Entry 3L73 (X-ray diffraction, 3.04 A resolution); this record covers chains C and D of the 20 polymer chains in the assembly.

== Chain C ==
Protein: Cytochrome B
From: Gallus gallus
Notes: EC 1.10.2.2
UniProt: P18946 (CYB_CHICK); numbering as in UniProt (aligned over 1-380)
Chain sequence (380 residues; each row starts with the number of its first residue):
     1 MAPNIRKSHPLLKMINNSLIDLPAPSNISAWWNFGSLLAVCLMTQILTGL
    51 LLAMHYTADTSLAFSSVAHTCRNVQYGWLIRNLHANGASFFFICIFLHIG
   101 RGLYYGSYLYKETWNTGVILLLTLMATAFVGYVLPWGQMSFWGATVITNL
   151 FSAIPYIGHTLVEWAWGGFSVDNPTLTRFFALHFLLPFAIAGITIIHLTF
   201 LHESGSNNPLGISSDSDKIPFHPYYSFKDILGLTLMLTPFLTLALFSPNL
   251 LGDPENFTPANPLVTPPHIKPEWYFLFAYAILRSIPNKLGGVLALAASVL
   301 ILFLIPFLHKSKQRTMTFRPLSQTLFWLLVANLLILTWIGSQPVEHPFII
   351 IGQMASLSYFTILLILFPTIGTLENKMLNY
Ion coordination: heme Fe site 1: H84, H183; heme Fe site 2: H98, H197
Residues lining bound ligands:
  - heme (HEM), molecule 1: W32, F34, G35, S36, L38, A39, F91, I95, H98, I99, R101, S107, Y108, Y110, T113, W114, G117, V118, L120, L121, I190, T194, H197, L198, L201, S206, N207
  - heme (HEM), molecule 2: L42, Q45, I46, G49, L50, L52, A53, Y56, V67, R81, H84, A85, A88, F91, L124, T127, A128, G131, Y132, L134, P135, F180, H183, F184, P187, I190, Y274
  - JZZ (4-[7-(3,3-dimethylbut-1-yn-1-yl)naphthalen-1-yl]-5-methoxy-2-methyl-2,4-dihydro-3H-1,2,4-triazol-3-one): M125, A128, F129, Y132, V133, M139, S140, G143, A144, I147, I269, K270, P271, E272, Y274, F275, A278, Y279, L295
  - UQ (Coenzyme Q10, (2Z,6E,10Z,14E,18E,22E,26Z)-isomer): S18, L19, L22, P23, A24, I28, W32, S36, A39, L198, L201, H202, S206, F221, Y225, D229
Swiss-Prot annotation at these positions:
  - binding site (heme b): H84, H98, H183, H197
  - binding site (a ubiquinone): H202

== Chain D ==
Protein: Mitochondrial cytochrome C1, heme protein
From: Gallus gallus
Notes: EC 1.10.2.2
UniProt: D0VX26 (D0VX26_CHICK); residues 1-241 here = UniProt positions 1-241
Chain sequence (241 residues; each row starts with the number of its first residue):
     1 GELELHPPAFPWSHGGPLSALDHSSVRRGFQVYKQVCSACHSMDYVAFRN
    51 LIGVTHTEAEAKALAEEVEVQDGPDENGELFMRPGKISDYFPKPYPNPEA
   101 ARAANNGALPPDLSYIVNARHGGEDYVFSLLTGYCDPPAGVVVREGLHYN
   151 PYFPGQAIGMAPPIYNEILEYDDGTPATMSQIAKDVCTFLRWAAEPEHDQ
   201 RKRMGLKMLLISALLTSLLYYMKRHKWSVLKSRKMAYRPPK
Ion coordination: heme c Fe: H41, M160
Residues lining bound ligands: heme c (HEC): V32, V36, C37, A39, C40, H41, N105, A108, L109, P110, P111, L113, I116, R120, Y126, V127, L130, L131, F153, I158, G159, M160, P163, I164, V186

== Interface between chain C and chain D ==
Pairs across the interface (52; chain C residue first):
  S26(C) - W227(D)
  F64(C) - Y45(D)
  S65(C) - Y45(D)
  A68(C) - Y45(D)  hydrophobic
  A68(C) - Y115(D)
  R72(C) - Y45(D)
  R72(C) - S114(D)
  R72(C) - Y115(D)  hydrogen bond
  R72(C) - A193(D)  hydrogen bond (side chain-backbone)
  R72(C) - A194(D)
  R72(C) - P196(D)
  N73(C) - R49(D)  hydrogen bond
  Y76(C) - Q200(D)
  W78(C) - E197(D)
  W78(C) - Q200(D)  hydrogen bond
  W78(C) - R201(D)
  W78(C) - M204(D)  hydrophobic
  L79(C) - M204(D)  hydrophobic
  D217(C) - R233(D)  salt bridge
  I219(C) - W227(D)  hydrophobic
  I219(C) - L230(D)  hydrophobic
  Y224(C) - K226(D)
  Y224(C) - W227(D)  hydrogen bond (backbone-side chain)
  Y224(C) - L230(D)  hydrophobic
  Y225(C) - W227(D)
  F227(C) - M222(D)  hydrophobic
  K228(C) - K223(D)
  I230(C) - L219(D)  hydrophobic
  L231(C) - L219(D)
  L231(C) - Y220(D)
  L231(C) - K223(D)
  T234(C) - T216(D)
  T234(C) - L219(D)
  L235(C) - T216(D)
  T238(C) - S212(D)  hydrogen bond
  L241(C) - M208(D)  hydrophobic
  T242(C) - M208(D)
  T242(C) - L209(D)
  L245(C) - R201(D)  hydrogen bond (backbone-side chain)
  L245(C) - G205(D)
  F246(C) - P17(D)
  F246(C) - R201(D)
  F246(C) - G205(D)
  F246(C) - L209(D)  hydrophobic
  P248(C) - R201(D)
  P254(C) - N118(D)
  P254(C) - A119(D)
  P254(C) - H121(D)
  F257(C) - Y115(D)  hydrophobic
  F257(C) - N118(D)
  F257(C) - A119(D)  hydrophobic
  E345(C) - E2(D)
Other interface residues (no listed pair), chain C (31 interface residues in all): P223, N249, T258
Other interface residues (no listed pair), chain D (36 interface residues in all): L18, Y90, R120, E195, K202, L206, V229

== Overview ==
The interface between chain C and chain D involves 31 residues on one side and 36 on the other; the contacts
include 7 hydrogen bonds and 1 salt bridge. Polar contacts include D217(C)-R233(D), R72(C)-Y115(D) and
R72(C)-A193(D).
Here chain C is Cytochrome B and chain D is Mitochondrial cytochrome C1, heme protein, both from Gallus
gallus. Entry 3L73 (Cytochrome BC1 complex from chicken with triazolone inhibitor) was determined by X-ray
diffraction.
